PDB entry 8FB8 | X-ray diffraction, 1.69 A resolution | chains H and P of the 3 polymer chains in the assembly

== Chain H ==
Protein: Ky15.10-YK Antibody, heavy chain
Organism: Mus musculus
Notes: antibody fragment or engineered binder
Chain sequence (228 residues; numbered 1 to 216 plus 12 insertion-coded residues; the number before each row is that of its first residue; a row labelled like 82A-82C holds insertion residues (82A, then the next letters in order)):
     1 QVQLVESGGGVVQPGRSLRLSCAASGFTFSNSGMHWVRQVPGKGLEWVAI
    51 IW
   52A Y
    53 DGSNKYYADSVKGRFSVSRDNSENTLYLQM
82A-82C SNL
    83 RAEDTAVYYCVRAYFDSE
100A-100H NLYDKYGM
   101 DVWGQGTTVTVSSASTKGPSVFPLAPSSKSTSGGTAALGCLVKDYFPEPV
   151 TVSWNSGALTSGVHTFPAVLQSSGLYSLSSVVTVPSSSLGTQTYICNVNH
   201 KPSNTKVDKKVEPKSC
Unresolved in the structure: 130-131, 214-216
Disulfide bonds: Cys22-Cys92, Cys140-Cys196

== Chain P ==
Protein: Circumsporozoite protein KQPA peptide
UniProtKB: P19597 (CSP_PLAFO); residues 1-15 here correspond to UniProt positions 95-109 (UniProt number = residue number + 94)
Chain sequence (15 residues; row label = number of the first residue in the row):
     1 KQPADGNPDPNANPN
Unresolved in the structure: 1-7

== Interface between chain H and chain P ==
Contacting residue pairs (23; chain H residue first):
  Asn31(H) with Asn15(P)
  Ser32(H) with Asn15(P)
  Gly33(H) with Pro14(P), hydrogen bond (backbone-backbone); Asn15(P), hydrogen bond (backbone-side chain)
  Ile50(H) with Pro10(P)
  Trp52(H) with Asp9(P); Pro10(P); Ala12(P); Asn13(P); Pro14(P)
  Tyr52A(H) with Pro14(P), hydrogen bond (backbone-backbone); Asn15(P)
  Tyr58(H) with Pro10(P), hydrophobic
  Ala95(H) with Pro14(P), hydrophobic
  Tyr96(H) with Asn15(P), hydrogen bond (backbone-side chain)
  Phe97(H) with Asn15(P)
  Asn100A(H) with Asn13(P), hydrogen bond
  Lys100E(H) with Asp9(P), salt bridge; Asn11(P)
  Tyr100F(H) with Asn11(P), hydrogen bond (backbone-backbone); Asn13(P), hydrogen bond; Pro14(P); Asn15(P)
Other interface residues (no listed pair), chain H (15 interface residues in all): Asp98, Asp100D
Other interface residues (no listed pair), chain P (8 interface residues in all): Pro8
From the paper, about this interface:
  - specific contacts: Lys100E(H)-Asp9(P) (salt bridge)
  - epitope / paratope residues, chain H: Lys100E(H)
  - epitope / paratope residues, chain P: Asp9(P)

== Overview ==
15 residues of chain H face 8 of chain P across their interface, with 7 hydrogen bonds and 1 salt bridge.
Polar pairs include Lys100E(H)-Asp9(P), Gly33(H)-Asn15(P) and Tyr96(H)-Asn15(P). The authors report a salt
bridge between Lys100E(H) and Asp9(P). From the paper: epitope/paratope residues Lys100E(H) and Asp9(P).
Here chain H is Ky15.10-YK Antibody, heavy chain (Mus musculus) and chain P is Circumsporozoite protein KQPA
peptide. Entry 8FB8 (Crystal structure of Ky15.10-Y100EK Fab in complex with circumsporozoite protein KQPA
peptide) was determined by X-ray diffraction (same publication as 8F95, 8F9E, 8F9F, 8F9S, 8F9T, 8F9U and 11
further entries).
